Entry 6OHK (X-ray diffraction, 1.20 A resolution); this record covers chain A.

# Chain A
Protein: Flavodoxin
Organism: Fusobacterium nucleatum
Reference sequence: Q8RFH4 (Q8RFH4_FUSNN); numbering as in UniProt (aligned over 1-167)
Chain sequence (170 residues; numbered -2 to 167; the number before each row is that of its first residue; numbers below 1 keep their minus sign (Gly-2 is residue -2)):
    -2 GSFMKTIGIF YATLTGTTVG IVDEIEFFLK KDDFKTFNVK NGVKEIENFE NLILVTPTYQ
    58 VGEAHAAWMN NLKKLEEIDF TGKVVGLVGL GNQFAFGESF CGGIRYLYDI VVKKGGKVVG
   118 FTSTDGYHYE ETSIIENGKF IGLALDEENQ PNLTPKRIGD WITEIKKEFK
Sequence notes: expression tag (-2 to 0); engineered mutation Gly13 (Lys in Q8RFH4)
Small-molecule neighbours: FMN (flavin mononucleotide): Thr10, Leu11, Thr12, Gly13, Thr14, Thr15, Pro54, Thr55, Tyr56, Gln57, Val58, Gly59, Leu87, Gly88, Asn89, Phe93, Ser96, Phe97, Cys98, Glu145
From the paper describing this entry:
  - contacts within the chain: Thr10-Gly13 (hydrogen bond)
  - binding site for flavin mononucleotide: Thr10, Tyr56
  - mutagenesis - N89D, F93Y: increased binding to flavin mononucleotide
  - mutagenesis - Y56W (20-fold): decreased binding to flavin mononucleotide

# In short
Bound to chain A: flavin mononucleotide. From the paper: a binding site for flavin mononucleotide at Thr10 and
Tyr56; N89D and F93Y increase binding to flavin mononucleotide.
Chain A is Flavodoxin (Fusobacterium nucleatum); the structure, Crystal structure of Fusobacterium nucleatum
flavodoxin mutant K13G bound to flavin mononucleotide, was determined by X-ray diffraction (same publication
as 6OHL).
